6QBT - chain A; structure by X-ray diffraction, 2.29 A resolution.

== Chain A ==
Molecule: HTLV-2 integrase catalytic core domain
Source organism: Human T-cell leukemia virus 2
UniProt: Q82441 (Q82441_HTLV2); residues 53-221 here correspond to UniProt positions 738-906 (UniProt number = residue number + 685)
Chain sequence (169 residues; numbered 53 to 221; the number before each row is that of its first residue):
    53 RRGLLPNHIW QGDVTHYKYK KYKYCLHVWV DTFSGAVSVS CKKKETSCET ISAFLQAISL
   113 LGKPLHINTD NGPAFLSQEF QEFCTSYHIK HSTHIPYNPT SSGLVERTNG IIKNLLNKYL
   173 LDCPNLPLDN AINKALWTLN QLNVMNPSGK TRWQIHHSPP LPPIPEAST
Unresolved in the structure: 53, 147-154, 210-221
Cystine bridges: Cys100-Cys175
Metal / ion sites: Mg2+: Asp65, Asp122

== In short ==
The Mg2+ site is built by Asp65 and Asp122.
Chain A is HTLV-2 integrase catalytic core domain (Human T-cell leukemia virus 2); the structure, Structure of
the HTLV-2 integrase catalytic core domain in complex with magnesium (trimeric form), was determined by X-ray
diffraction, deposited together with 7PEL, 6TJU, 6TOQ, 6QBV and 6QBW.
